4BAM - chains B and D of the 3 polymer chains in the assembly; structure by X-ray diffraction, 1.88 A resolution.

# Chain B
Protein: Thrombin heavy chain
Source organism: Homo sapiens
Notes: EC 3.4.21.5
UniProt: P00734 (THRB_HUMAN); the construct lacks a stretch of the UniProt sequence, so the offset changes along the chain: 37-184 = UniProt 364-511; 185-289 = UniProt 518-622
Sequence (259 residues; each row starts with the number of its first residue; a row labelled like 184A-184F holds insertion residues (184A, then the next letters in order)):
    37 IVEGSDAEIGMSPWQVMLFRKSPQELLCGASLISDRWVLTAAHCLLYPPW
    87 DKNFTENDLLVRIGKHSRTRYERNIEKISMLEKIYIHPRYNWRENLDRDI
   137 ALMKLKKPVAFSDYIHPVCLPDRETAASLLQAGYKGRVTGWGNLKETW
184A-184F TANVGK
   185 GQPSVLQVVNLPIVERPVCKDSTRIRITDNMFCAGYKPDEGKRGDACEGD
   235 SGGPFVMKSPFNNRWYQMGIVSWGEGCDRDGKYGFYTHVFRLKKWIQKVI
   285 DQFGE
Disordered / not traced: 184A-184F, 288-289
Cystine bridges: Cys64-Cys80, Cys203-Cys217, Cys231-Cys261
Glycans and other covalent adducts: N-acetylglucosamine (NAG) linked to Asn89
Bound ions: Na+ site 1: Lys204, Thr207, Phe245; Na+ site 2: Arg263, Lys266
Residues lining bound ligands: MM9 ((2S)-N-[(4-carbamimidoylphenyl)methyl]-1-[(2R)-2-cyclohexyl-2-[[2-(dimethylamino)-2-oxidanylidene-ethyl]amino]ethanoyl]azetidine-2-carboxamide): His79, Tyr83, Trp86, Glu130, Asn131, Leu132, Ile209, Asp229, Ala230, Cys231, Glu232, Ser235, Val255, Ser256, Trp257, Gly258, Glu259, Gly260, Cys261, Gly268, Phe269
Swiss-Prot annotation at these positions:
  - region: Ala218 to Val240 (High affinity receptor-binding region which is also known as the TP508 peptide)
  - active site (Charge relay system): His79, Asp135, Ser235
  - glycosylation: Asn89 (N-linked (GlcNAc...) (complex) asparagine)

# Chain D
Protein: Hirudin variant-1
UniProt: P01050 (HIRV1_HIRME); residues 353-364 here correspond to UniProt positions 53-64 (UniProt number = residue number - 300)
Sequence (12 residues; row label = number of the first residue in the row):
   353 DGDFEEIPEEYL
Disordered / not traced: 353-354
Modified residues: Tyr363 (o-sulfo-l-tyrosine; TYS)

# How chain B and chain D interact
Pairs across the interface - 26 pairs, chain B then chain D:
  Phe55(B) with Phe356(D), hydrophobic
  Lys57(B) with Leu364(D)
  Gln60(B) with Phe356(D); Glu357(D); Glu358(D); Ile359(D)
  Leu62(B) with Phe356(D)
  Leu96(B) with Ile359(D), hydrophobic; Tyr363(D)
  Arg98(B) with Ile359(D)
  Arg104(B) with Asp355(D), salt bridge; Phe356(D)
  Thr105(B) with Asp355(D); Phe356(D); Glu357(D), hydrogen bond (backbone-backbone)
  Arg106(B) with Glu357(D)
  Tyr107(B) with Glu357(D), hydrogen bond (backbone-side chain); Glu358(D); Pro360(D); Tyr363(D)
  Glu112(B) with Tyr363(D)
  Lys113(B) with Tyr363(D)
  Ile114(B) with Ile359(D), hydrophobic; Tyr363(D)
  Met116(B) with Tyr363(D); Leu364(D), hydrophobic
Interface residues without a listed pair, chain B (16 interface residues in all): Met53, Glu61
Interface residues without a listed pair, chain D (9 interface residues in all): Glu362

# Summary
Chain B and chain D form an interface of 16 and 9 residues respectively, with 2 hydrogen bonds and 1 salt
bridge. Among the polar pairs are Arg104(B)-Asp355(D), Tyr107(B)-Glu357(D) and Thr105(B)-Glu357(D). Ligands of
chain B: compound MM9. Covalently linked N-acetylglucosamine: at Asn89(B).
Chain B is Thrombin heavy chain (Homo sapiens) and chain D is Hirudin variant-1; the structure, Thrombin in
complex with inhibitor, was determined by X-ray diffraction, deposited together with 4BAH, 4BAK, 4BAN, 4BAO
and 4BAQ.
